PDB entry 7LLI | X-ray diffraction, 3.20 A resolution | chains C and D of the 4 polymer chains in the assembly

== Chain C ==
Name: Major histocompatibility complex class I-related gene protein
From: Homo sapiens
Reference sequence: Q95460 (HMR1_HUMAN); residues 1-270 here correspond to UniProt positions 23-292 (UniProt number = residue number + 22)
Chain sequence (271 residues; numbered 0 to 270; the number before each row is that of its first residue; numbering starts at 0):
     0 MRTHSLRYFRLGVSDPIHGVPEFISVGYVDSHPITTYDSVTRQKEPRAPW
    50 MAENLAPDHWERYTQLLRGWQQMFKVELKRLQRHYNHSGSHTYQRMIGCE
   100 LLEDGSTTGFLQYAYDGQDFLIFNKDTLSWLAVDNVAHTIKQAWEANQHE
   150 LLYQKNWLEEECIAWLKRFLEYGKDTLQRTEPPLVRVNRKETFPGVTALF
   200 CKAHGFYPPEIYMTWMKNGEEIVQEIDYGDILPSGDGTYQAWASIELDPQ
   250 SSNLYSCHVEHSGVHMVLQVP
Disordered / not traced: 190-192, 246-249, 270
Sequence notes: initiating methionine (0); conflict Ser261 (Cys283 in Q95460)
Swiss-Prot annotation at these positions:
  - binding site (5-(2-oxoethylideneamino)-6-(D-ribitylamino)uracil): Arg9, Ser24, Lys43, Arg94, Tyr152, Gln153
  - binding site (5-(2-oxopropylideneamino)-6-(D-ribitylamino)uracil): Arg9, Ser24, Lys43, Arg94, Tyr152, Gln153
  - binding site (7-hydroxy-6-methyl-8-(1-D-ribityl)lumazine): Arg9, Ser24, Lys43, Arg94, Tyr152, Gln153
  - binding site (8-(9H-purin-6-yl)-2-oxa-8-azabicyclo[3.3.1]nona-3,6-diene-4,6-dicarbaldehyde): Arg9, Lys43, His58, Arg94
  - binding site (2-amino-4-oxopteridine-6-carbaldehyde): Lys43
  - binding site (pyridoxal): Lys43
  - glycosylation: Asn85 (N-linked (GlcNAc...) asparagine)
Disulfide bonds: Cys98-Cys161, Cys200-Cys256
Glycans and other covalent adducts: compound 2LJ linked to Lys43
Ligand contacts: 2LJ (1-deoxy-1-({2,6-dioxo-5-[(E)-propylideneamino]-1,2,3,6-tetrahydropyrimidin-4-yl}amino)-D-ribitol): Tyr7, Arg9, Ser24, Thr34, His58, Tyr62, Leu66, Trp69, Arg94, Ile96, Gln153, Trp156

== Chain D ==
Name: Beta-2-microglobulin
From: Homo sapiens
Reference sequence: P61769 (B2MG_HUMAN); residues 1-99 here correspond to UniProt positions 21-119 (UniProt number = residue number + 20)
Chain sequence (100 residues; row label = number of the first residue in the row; numbering starts at 0):
     0 MIQRTPKIQVYSRHPAENGKSNFLNCYVSGFHPSDIEVDLLKNGERIEKV
    50 EHSDLSFSKDWSFYLLYYTEFTPTEKDEYACRVNHVTLSQPKIVKWDRDM
Disordered / not traced: 0, 99
Sequence notes: expression tag (0)
Swiss-Prot annotation at these positions:
  - modified residue: Gln2 (Pyrrolidone carboxylic acid)
  - glycosylation: Ile1 (N-linked (Glc) (glycation) isoleucine), Lys19 (N-linked (Glc) (glycation) lysine), Lys41 (N-linked (Glc) (glycation) lysine), Lys48 (N-linked (Glc) (glycation) lysine), Lys58 (N-linked (Glc) (glycation) lysine), Lys91 (N-linked (Glc) (glycation) lysine), Lys94 (N-linked (Glc) (glycation) lysine)
Disulfide bonds: Cys25-Cys80

== Interface between chain C and chain D ==
Contacting residue pairs - 41 pairs, chain C then chain D:
  Phe8(C) - Phe56(D)  hydrophobic
  Phe8(C) - Ser57(D)
  Leu10(C) - Phe56(D)  hydrophobic
  Ile16(C) - Asp34(D)
  Val19(C) - Asp34(D)
  Val25(C) - Phe56(D)  hydrophobic
  Tyr27(C) - Leu54(D)  hydrogen bond (side chain-backbone)
  Tyr27(C) - Ser55(D)
  Tyr27(C) - Phe56(D)
  Ser30(C) - Tyr63(D)
  Arg46(C) - Asp53(D)  salt bridge
  Thr91(C) - His31(D)
  Gln93(C) - Phe56(D)
  Gln93(C) - Trp60(D)
  Met95(C) - Trp60(D)  hydrophobic
  Gln111(C) - Trp60(D)
  Ala113(C) - Trp60(D)
  Asp115(C) - Ile1(D)
  Asp115(C) - His31(D)  hydrogen bond (backbone-side chain)
  Gly116(C) - Arg3(D)
  Gly116(C) - His31(D)  hydrogen bond (backbone-side chain)
  Gly116(C) - Trp60(D)
  Gln117(C) - Ile1(D)  hydrogen bond (side chain-backbone)
  Gln117(C) - Arg3(D)
  Asp118(C) - Trp60(D)
  His203(C) - Arg12(D)  hydrogen bond (side chain-backbone)
  His203(C) - His13(D)
  Asp229(C) - Lys6(D)
  Asp229(C) - Gln8(D)
  Leu231(C) - Gln8(D)
  Leu231(C) - Tyr10(D)  hydrophobic
  Pro232(C) - Tyr10(D)  hydrogen bond (backbone-side chain)
  Pro232(C) - Asn24(D)
  Pro232(C) - Tyr26(D)
  Ser233(C) - Arg12(D)
  Ser233(C) - Asn24(D)
  Gly234(C) - Arg12(D)
  Gly234(C) - Asn24(D)
  Asp235(C) - Arg12(D)
  Gln239(C) - Tyr10(D)
  Gln239(C) - Ser11(D)  hydrogen bond (side chain-backbone)
Interface residues without a listed pair, chain C (26 interface residues in all): Arg94
Interface residues without a listed pair, chain D (25 interface residues in all): Pro14, Ser33, Ser52, Lys58, Phe62, Leu65

== In short ==
The interface between chain C and chain D involves 26 residues on one side and 25 on the other; the contacts
include 7 hydrogen bonds and 1 salt bridge. Among the polar pairs are Arg46(C)-Asp53(D), Tyr27(C)-Leu54(D) and
Asp115(C)-His31(D). Covalently linked compound 2LJ: at Lys43(C).
Chain C is Major histocompatibility complex class I-related gene protein and chain D is Beta-2-microglobulin,
both from Homo sapiens; the structure, Stimulatory immune receptor protein complex, was determined by X-ray
diffraction, deposited together with 7LLJ.
